Entry 8U7H (electron microscopy, 3.80 A resolution); this record covers chain C.

Chain C:
Molecule: non-specific serine/threonine protein kinase
From: Homo sapiens
Reference sequence: Q17RV3 (Q17RV3_HUMAN); residue numbers follow UniProt; this construct covers 1327-2527
Amino-acid sequence (1201 residues; numbered 1327 to 2527; the number before each row is that of its first residue):
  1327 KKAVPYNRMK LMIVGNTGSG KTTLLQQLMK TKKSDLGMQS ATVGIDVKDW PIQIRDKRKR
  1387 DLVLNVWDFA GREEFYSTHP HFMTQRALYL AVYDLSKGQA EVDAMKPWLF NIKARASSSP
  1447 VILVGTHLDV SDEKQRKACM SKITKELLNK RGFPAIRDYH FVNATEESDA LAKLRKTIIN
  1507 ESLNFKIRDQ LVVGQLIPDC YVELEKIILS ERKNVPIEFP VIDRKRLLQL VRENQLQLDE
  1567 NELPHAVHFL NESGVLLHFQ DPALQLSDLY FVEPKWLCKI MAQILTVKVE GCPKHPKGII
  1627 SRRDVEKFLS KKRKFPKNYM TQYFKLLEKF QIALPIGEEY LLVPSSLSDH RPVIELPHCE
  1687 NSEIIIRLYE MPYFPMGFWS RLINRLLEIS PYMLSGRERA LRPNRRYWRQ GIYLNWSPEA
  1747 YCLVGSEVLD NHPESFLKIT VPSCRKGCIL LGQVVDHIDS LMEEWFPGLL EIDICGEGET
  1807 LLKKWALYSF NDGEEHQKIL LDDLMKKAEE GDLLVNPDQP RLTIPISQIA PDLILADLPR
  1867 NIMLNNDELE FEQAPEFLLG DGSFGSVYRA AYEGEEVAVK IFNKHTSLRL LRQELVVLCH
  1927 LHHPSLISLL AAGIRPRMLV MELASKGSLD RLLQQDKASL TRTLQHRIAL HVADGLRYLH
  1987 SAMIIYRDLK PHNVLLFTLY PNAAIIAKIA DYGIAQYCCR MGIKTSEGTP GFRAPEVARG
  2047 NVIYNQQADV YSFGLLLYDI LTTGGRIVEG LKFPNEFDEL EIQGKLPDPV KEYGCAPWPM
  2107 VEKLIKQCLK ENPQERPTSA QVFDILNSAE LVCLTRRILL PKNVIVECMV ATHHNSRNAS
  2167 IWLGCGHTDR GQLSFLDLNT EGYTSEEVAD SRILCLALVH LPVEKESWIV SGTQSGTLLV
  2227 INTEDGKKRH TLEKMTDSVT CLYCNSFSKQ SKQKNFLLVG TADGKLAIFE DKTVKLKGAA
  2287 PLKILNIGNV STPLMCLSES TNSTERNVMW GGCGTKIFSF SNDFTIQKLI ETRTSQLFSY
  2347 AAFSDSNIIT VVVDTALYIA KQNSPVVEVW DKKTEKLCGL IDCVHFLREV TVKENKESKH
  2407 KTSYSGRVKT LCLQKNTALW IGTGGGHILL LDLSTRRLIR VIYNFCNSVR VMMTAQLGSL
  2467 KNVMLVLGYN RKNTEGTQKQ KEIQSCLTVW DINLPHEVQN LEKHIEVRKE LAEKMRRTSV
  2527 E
Unresolved in the structure: 1327-1328, 1357-1363, 1471-1477, 1614-1620, 1653-1664, 1718-1728, 1797-1805, 2251-2258, 2341-2347, 2398-2408, 2478-2486
Construct notes: conflict R1732 (Met in Q17RV3), T2408 (Met in Q17RV3)
Residues lining bound ligands:
  - A0T ([4-[[4-(ethylamino)-5-(trifluoromethyl)pyrimidin-2-yl]amino]-2-fluoranyl-5-methoxy-phenyl]-morpholin-4-yl-methanone): L1885, G1886, V1893, R1895, A1904, I1933, M1947, E1948, L1949, A1950, S1951, G1953, S1954, R1957, H1998, L2001, A2016
  - GDP (guanosine-5'-diphosphate): G1341, N1342, T1343, G1344, G1346, K1347, T1348, T1349, Q1365, S1366, A1367, T1368, F1395, A1396, G1397, R1398, D1420, H1453, A1490, T1491

In short:
Bound to chain C: GDP and compound A0T.
Chain C is non-specific serine/threonine protein kinase (Homo sapiens); the structure, Cryo-EM structure of
LRRK2 bound to type I inhibitor GNE-7915, was determined by electron microscopy (same publication as 8U7L,
8U8A, 8U8B and 8FO7).
